4CAW - chain A; structure by X-ray diffraction, 2.50 A resolution.

== Chain A ==
Molecule: Glycylpeptide N-tetradecanoyltransferase
From: Aspergillus fumigatus
Notes: EC 2.3.1.97
UniProt: Q9UVX3 (NMT_ASPFU); residue numbers follow UniProt; this construct covers 86-492
Sequence (411 residues; each row starts with the number of its first residue):
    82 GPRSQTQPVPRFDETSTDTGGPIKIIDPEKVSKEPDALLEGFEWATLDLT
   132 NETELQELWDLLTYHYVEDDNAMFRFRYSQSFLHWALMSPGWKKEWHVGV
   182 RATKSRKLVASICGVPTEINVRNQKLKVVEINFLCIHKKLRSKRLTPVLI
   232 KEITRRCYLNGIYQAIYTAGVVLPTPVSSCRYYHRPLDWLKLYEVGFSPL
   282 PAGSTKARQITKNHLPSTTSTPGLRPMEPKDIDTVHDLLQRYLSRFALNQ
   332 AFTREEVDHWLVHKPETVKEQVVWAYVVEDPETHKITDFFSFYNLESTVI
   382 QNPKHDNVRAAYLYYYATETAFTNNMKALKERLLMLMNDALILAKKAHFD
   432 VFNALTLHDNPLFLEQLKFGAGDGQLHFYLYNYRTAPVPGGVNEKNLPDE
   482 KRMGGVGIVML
Unresolved in the structure: 82-100, 405-406
Construct notes: expression tag (82-85)
Small-molecule neighbours:
  - tetradecanoyl-coa (MYA): His-146, Tyr-147, Val-148, Ile-193, Val-210, Ile-212, Asn-213, Phe-214, Leu-215, Cys-216, Ile-217, Leu-221, Arg-222, Ser-223, Lys-224, Arg-225, Leu-226, Thr-227, Pro-228, Ile-231, Thr-235, Cys-238, Tyr-239, Ile-243, Tyr-244, Gln-245, Ala-246, Tyr-248, Thr-249, Ala-250, Val-252, Leu-254, Tyr-462
  - P3U (2,6-dichloro-4-(2-piperazin-1-ylpyridin-4-yl)-N-(1,5-dimethyl,3-isobutyl-1H-pyrazol-4-yl)benzenesulfonamide): Tyr-147, Val-148, Glu-149, Asp-150, Phe-155, Arg-156, Phe-157, Tyr-159, Asn-213, Thr-249, Ala-250, Gly-251, Tyr-263, His-265, Leu-273, Phe-278, Ser-378, Val-389, Tyr-393, Val-432, Asn-434, Gly-455, Leu-457, Met-491, Leu-492
Swiss-Prot annotation at these positions:
  - active site: Leu-492 (Proton acceptor)
  - binding site (tetradecanoyl-CoA): Leu-215 to Ile-217, Ser-223 to Thr-227
From the paper describing this entry:
  - binding site for P3U: Phe-155, Phe-278, Val-389, Val-432

== Overview ==
Ligands of chain A: compound P3U and tetradecanoyl-coa. Curated annotation (UniProt) lists active-site residue
Leu-492 and 8 tetradecanoyl-CoA-binding residues. The paper reports a binding site for P3U at Phe-155, Phe-278
and Val-389 among others.
Chain A is Glycylpeptide N-tetradecanoyltransferase (Aspergillus fumigatus); the structure, Crystal structure
of Aspergillus fumigatus N-myristoyl transferase in complex with myristoyl CoA and a pyrazole sulphonamide
..., was determined by X-ray diffraction (same publication as 4CAV and 4CAX).
